PDB entry 5AV5 | X-ray diffraction, 2.40 A resolution | chains C and I of the 10 polymer chains in the assembly

== Chain C ==
Protein: Histone H2A type 1-B/E
From: Homo sapiens
Reference sequence: P04908 (H2A1B_HUMAN); residues 0-129 here correspond to UniProt positions 1-130 (UniProt number = residue number + 1)
Sequence (133 residues; each row starts with the number of its first residue; numbers below 1 keep their minus sign (Gly-3 is residue -3)):
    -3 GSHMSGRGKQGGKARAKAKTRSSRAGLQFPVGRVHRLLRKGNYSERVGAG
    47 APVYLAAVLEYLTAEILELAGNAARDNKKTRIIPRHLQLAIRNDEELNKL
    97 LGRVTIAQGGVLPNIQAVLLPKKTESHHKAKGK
Unresolved in the structure: -3 to 12, 119-129
Differences from the reference sequence: expression tag (-3 to -1)
Swiss-Prot annotation at these positions:
  - modified residue: Ser1 (N-acetylserine), Arg3 (Citrulline), Lys5 (N6-(2-hydroxyisobutyryl)lysine), Lys9 (N6-(2-hydroxyisobutyryl)lysine), Lys13 (N6-(beta-hydroxybutyryl)lysine), Lys36 (N6-(2-hydroxyisobutyryl)lysine), Lys74 (N6-(2-hydroxyisobutyryl)lysine), Lys75 (N6-(2-hydroxyisobutyryl)lysine), Lys95 (N6-(2-hydroxyisobutyryl)lysine), Gln104 (N5-methylglutamine), Lys118 (N6-(2-hydroxyisobutyryl)lysine), Lys119 (N6-crotonyllysine), Thr120 (Phosphothreonine), Lys125 (N6-crotonyllysine)
  - cross-link (Glycyl lysine isopeptide (Lys-Gly)): Lys13 (interchain with G-Cter in ubiquitin), Lys15 (interchain with G-Cter in ubiquitin), Lys119 (interchain with G-Cter in ubiquitin)

== Chain I ==
Molecule: 147-nt DNA strand
Sequence (147 nucleotides; each row starts with the number of its first residue; numbers below 1 keep their minus sign (DA-73 is residue -73)):
   -73 ATCAATATCCACCTGCAGATACTACCAAAAGTGTATTTGGAAACTGCTCC
   -23 ATCAAAAGGCATGTTCAGCTGGAATCCAGCTGAACATGCCTTTTGATGGA
    27 GCAGTTTCCAAATACACTTTTGGTAGTATCTGCAGGTGGATATTGAT
Bound ions: Mn2+ site 1: DG-35, DG-34; Mn2+ site 2 near DG-3 (its only coordinating residue here); Mn2+ site 3 near DG5 (its only coordinating residue here); Mn2+ site 4 near DG27 (its only coordinating residue here); Mn2+ site 5 near DG48 (its only coordinating residue here); Mn2+ site 6 near DG61 (its only coordinating residue here)

== How chain C and chain I interact ==
Pairs across the interface - 14 pairs, chain C then chain I:
  Ala14(C) - DG-43(I)  phosphate contact
  Ala14(C) - DT-42(I)  phosphate contact
  Lys15(C) - DG-43(I)  sugar contact
  Lys15(C) - DT-42(I)  hydrogen bond to the phosphate
  Thr16(C) - DG-43(I)  phosphate contact
  Arg17(C) - DG-43(I)  salt bridge to the phosphate
  Arg20(C) - DT-42(I)  salt bridge to the phosphate
  Gly28(C) - DA-44(I)  phosphate contact
  Arg29(C) - DA-44(I)  hydrogen bond to the phosphate
  Arg32(C) - DA-45(I)  sugar contact
  Arg32(C) - DA-44(I)  salt bridge to the phosphate
  Arg42(C) - DG-35(I)  sugar contact
  Lys74(C) - DA-63(I)  salt bridge to the phosphate
  Arg77(C) - DA-55(I)  sugar contact

== Summary ==
11 residues of chain C face 7 of chain I across their interface, with 2 hydrogen bonds and 4 salt bridges.
Among the polar pairs are Lys15(C)-DT-42(I), Arg29(C)-DA-44(I) and Arg17(C)-DG-43(I). DG-35(I) and DG-34(I)
form the Mn2+ site 1.
Here chain C is Histone H2A type 1-B/E (Homo sapiens) and chain I is a 147-nt DNA strand. Entry 5AV5 (human
nucleosome core particle) was determined by X-ray diffraction together with 5AV6, 5AV8, 5AV9, 5AVB and 5AVC
from the same study.
